PDB entry 5W93 | X-ray diffraction, 2.00 A resolution | chains A and D

== Chain A ==
Protein: Breast cancer anti-estrogen resistance protein 1
Organism: Mus musculus
Notes: fragment: CCHD domain
UniProt: Q61140 (BCAR1_MOUSE); residues 738-874 here = UniProt positions 738-874
Chain sequence (137 residues; row label = number of the first residue in the row):
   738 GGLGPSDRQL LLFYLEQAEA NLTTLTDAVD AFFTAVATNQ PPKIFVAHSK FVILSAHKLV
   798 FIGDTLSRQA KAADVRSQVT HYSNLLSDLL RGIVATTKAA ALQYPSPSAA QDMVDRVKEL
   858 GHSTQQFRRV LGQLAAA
Disordered / not traced: 738-740, 874
Differences from the reference sequence: engineered mutation A755 (Cys in Q61140), S824 (Cys in Q61140)
What the authors report for this chain:
  - contacts within the chain: L762-L796 (hydrophobic contact), L796-L823 (hydrophobic contact), L823-L857 (hydrophobic contact)
  - specificity-determining residues: T763, D764, D767 (proposed by the authors, not directly observed)

== Chain D ==
Protein: Paxillin
UniProt: Q8VI36 (PAXI_MOUSE); residues 616-635 here correspond to UniProt positions 1-20 (UniProt number = residue number - 615)
Chain sequence (20 residues; numbered 616 to 635; the number before each row is that of its first residue):
   616 MDDLDALLAD LESTTSHISK
Disordered / not traced: 628-635
UniProt features mapped onto this chain:
  - motif: D618 to T630 (LD motif 1)
  - modified residue: M616 (N-acetylmethionine)
What the authors report for this chain:
  - specificity-determining residues: M616, D617, D625

== Interface between chain A and chain D ==
Contacting residue pairs (22):
  V783(A) - L626(D)
  S786(A) - L626(D)
  K787(A) - L623(D)
  K787(A) - L626(D)  hydrogen bond (side chain-backbone)
  K787(A) - E627(D)
  I790(A) - L619(D)  hydrophobic
  I790(A) - L622(D)  hydrophobic
  I790(A) - L626(D)  hydrophobic
  L791(A) - L619(D)  hydrophobic
  H794(A) - M616(D)
  H794(A) - D617(D)  hydrogen bond (side chain-backbone)
  H794(A) - L619(D)
  K795(A) - L619(D)
  V797(A) - M616(D)  hydrophobic
  F798(A) - M616(D)  hydrophobic
  D801(A) - M616(D)
  S824(A) - M616(D)
  R828(A) - D617(D)  salt bridge
  V831(A) - D625(D)
  V831(A) - L626(D)
  K835(A) - D625(D)  salt bridge
  K835(A) - L626(D)
Other interface residues (no listed pair), chain A (16 interface residues in all): L827, T834
Other interface residues (no listed pair), chain D (9 interface residues in all): D618
From the paper, about this interface:
  - specific contacts: H794(A)-M616(D), V797(A)-M616(D) (hydrophobic contact), F798(A)-M616(D) (hydrophobic contact), D801(A)-M616(D), R828(A)-D617(D) (salt bridge), K835(A)-D625(D) (salt bridge)
  - interface residues, chain D: L619(D), L622(D), L623(D), L626(D)

== In short ==
The interface between chain A and chain D involves 16 residues on one side and 9 on the other, with 2 hydrogen
bonds and 2 salt bridges. Polar contacts include R828(A)-D617(D), K835(A)-D625(D) and K787(A)-L626(D). The
authors report contacts between H794(A) and M616(D) and D801(A) and M616(D); hydrophobic contacts between
V797(A) and M616(D) and F798(A) and M616(D); salt bridges between R828(A) and D617(D) and K835(A) and D625(D).
The paper reports interface residues L619(D), L622(D) and L623(D) among others; specificity determinants
T763(A), D764(A) and M616(D) among others.
Chain A is Breast cancer anti-estrogen resistance protein 1 (Mus musculus) and chain D is Paxillin; the
structure, p130Cas complex with paxillin LD1, was determined by X-ray diffraction.
